9CGJ - chains E and C of the 5 polymer chains in the assembly; structure by electron microscopy, 2.80 A resolution.

Chain E:
Molecule: ScFv16 protein
Organism: Mus musculus
Notes: antibody fragment or engineered binder
Chain sequence (251 residues; each row starts with the number of its first residue; note: 2 numbers in that range are skipped by the numbering (no residue carries them; nothing is unmodelled there); a row labelled like 121A-121N holds insertion residues (121A, then the next letters in order)):
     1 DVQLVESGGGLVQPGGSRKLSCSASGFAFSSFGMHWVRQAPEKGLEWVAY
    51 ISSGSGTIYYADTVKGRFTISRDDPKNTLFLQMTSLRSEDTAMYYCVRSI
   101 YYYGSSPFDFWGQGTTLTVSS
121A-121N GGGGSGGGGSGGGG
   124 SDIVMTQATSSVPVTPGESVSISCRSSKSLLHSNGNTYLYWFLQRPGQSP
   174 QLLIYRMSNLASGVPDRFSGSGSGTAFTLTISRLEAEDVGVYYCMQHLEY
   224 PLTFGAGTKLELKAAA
Disordered / not traced: 1, 121A-121N, 236-239
Cystine bridges: Cys-147/Cys-217

Chain C:
Molecule: Guanine nucleotide-binding protein G(I)/G(S)/G(T) subunit beta-1
Organism: Homo sapiens
UniProtKB: P62873 (GBB1_HUMAN); numbering as in UniProt (aligned over 2-340)
Chain sequence (340 residues; row label = number of the first residue in the row):
     1 GSELDQLRQEAEQLKNQIRDARKACADATLSQITNNIDPVGRIQMRTRRT
    51 LRGHLAKIYAMHWGTDSRLLVSASQDGKLIIWDSYTTNKVHAIPLRSSWV
   101 MTCAYAPSGNYVACGGLDNICSIYNLKTREGNVRVSRELAGHTGYLSCCR
   151 FLDDNQIVTSSGDTTCALWDIETGQQTTTFTGHTGDVMSLSLAPDTRLFV
   201 SGACDASAKLWDVREGMCRQTFTGHESDINAICFFPNGNAFATGSDDATC
   251 RLFDLRADQELMTYSHDNIICGITSVSFSKSGRLLLAGYDDFNCNVWDAL
   301 KADRAGVLAGHDNRVSCLGVTDDGMAVATGSWDSFLKIWN
Disordered / not traced: 1
Sequence notes: expression tag (1)
Curated features (UniProtKB/Swiss-Prot):
  - modified residue: Ser-2 (N-acetylserine), His-266 (Phosphohistidine)
  - natural variant: Leu-30 (L30F: In MRD42; uncertain significance), Arg-52 (R52G: In MRD42), Gly-64 (G64V: In MRD42), Asp-76 (D76E: In MRD42; D76G: In MRD42), Gly-77 (G77S: In MRD42), Lys-78 (K78R: In MRD42), Ile-80 (I80N: In MRD42; I80T: In MRD42), His-91 (H91R: In MRD42; uncertain significance), Ala-92 (A92T: In MRD42), Pro-94 (P94S: In MRD42), Leu-95 (L95P: In MRD42), Arg-96 (R96L: In MRD42), 5 further natural variant entries in UniProt

How chain E and chain C interact:
Pairs across the interface - 9 pairs, chain E then chain C:
  Val-2(E) / Arg-129(C)
  Gly-26(E) / Glu-130(C)
  Phe-27(E) / Glu-130(C)
  Phe-32(E) / Gly-131(C)
  Arg-98(E) / Arg-129(C)  hydrogen bond (side chain-backbone)
  Tyr-102(E) / Val-90(C)  hydrophobic
  Tyr-102(E) / His-91(C)
  Tyr-103(E) / Arg-68(C)
  Tyr-103(E) / Leu-69(C)  hydrophobic
Interface residues without a listed pair, chain E (9 interface residues in all): Ala-28, Ser-31
Interface residues without a listed pair, chain C (9 interface residues in all): Asp-66, Asn-132

In short:
The chain E/chain C interface involves 9 residues from each chain, with 1 hydrogen bond. The hydrogen-bonded
pair is Arg-98(E)/Arg-129(C).
Chain E is ScFv16 protein (Mus musculus) and chain C is Guanine nucleotide-binding protein G(I)/G(S)/G(T)
subunit beta-1 (Homo sapiens); the structure, CryoEM structure of delta opioid receptor bound to G proteins
and a partial agonist, was determined by electron microscopy together with 9CGK from the same study.
